6HWF - chains N and a of the 28 polymer chains in the assembly; structure by X-ray diffraction, 2.50 A resolution.

== Chain N ==
Name: Proteasome subunit beta type-1
From: Saccharomyces cerevisiae (strain ATCC 204508 / S288c)
Notes: EC 3.4.25.1
Reference sequence: P38624 (PSB1_YEAST); residues 1-196 here correspond to UniProt positions 20-215 (UniProt number = residue number + 19)
Sequence (196 residues; numbered 1 to 196; the number before each row is that of its first residue):
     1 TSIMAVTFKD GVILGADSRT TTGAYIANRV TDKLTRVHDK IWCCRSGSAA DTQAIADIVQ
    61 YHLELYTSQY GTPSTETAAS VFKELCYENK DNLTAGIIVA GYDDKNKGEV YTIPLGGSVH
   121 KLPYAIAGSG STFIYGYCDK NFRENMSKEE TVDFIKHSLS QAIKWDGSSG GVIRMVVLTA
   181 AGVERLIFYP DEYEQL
UniProt features mapped onto this chain:
  - active site: Thr1 (Nucleophile)
Covalently attached groups: compound GQK linked to Thr1
Metal / ion sites: Mg2+: Ile163, Asp166, Ser169
Small-molecule neighbours: GQK ((2S)-3-(4-methoxyphenyl)-N-[(2S,3R)-4-methyl-3,4-bis(oxidanyl)-1-phenyl-pentan-2-yl]-2-[[(2S)-2-(2-morpholin-4-ylethanoylamino)propanoyl]amino]propanamide): Arg19, Thr20, Thr21, Thr22, Thr31, Lys33, Arg45, Ser46, Gly47, Ser48, Ala49, Thr52, Thr94, Ser129, Ser168

== Chain a ==
Name: Proteasome subunit beta type-7
From: Saccharomyces cerevisiae (strain ATCC 204508 / S288c)
Notes: EC 3.4.25.1
Reference sequence: P30657 (PSB7_YEAST); residues -12 to 233 here correspond to UniProt positions 21-266 (UniProt number = residue number + 33)
Sequence (246 residues; numbered -12 to 233; the number before each row is that of its first residue; numbers below 1 keep their minus sign (Thr-12 is residue -12)):
   -12 TQIANAGASP MVNTQQPIVT GTSVISMKYD NGVIIAADNL GSYGSLLRFN GVERLIPVGD
    48 NTVVGISGDI SDMQHIERLL KDLVTENAYD NPLADAEEAL EPSYIFEYLA TVMYQRRSKM
   108 NPLWNAIIVA GVQSNGDQFL RYVNLLGVTY SSPTLATGFG AHMANPLLRK VVDRESDIPK
   168 TTVQVAEEAI VNAMRVLYYR DARSSRNFSL AIIDKNTGLT FKKNLQVENM KWDFAKDIKG
   228 YGTQKI
Disordered / not traced: -12 to 0

== Interface between chain N and chain a ==
Pairs across the interface (62):
  Arg19(N) - Ala189(a)
  Ala24(N) - Phe146(a)
  Ala24(N) - Arg187(a)
  Ala24(N) - Asp188(a)
  Ala24(N) - Ala189(a)  hydrogen bond (backbone-backbone)
  Tyr25(N) - Phe146(a)
  Tyr25(N) - Arg187(a)
  Ile26(N) - Tyr186(a)
  Ile26(N) - Arg187(a)  hydrogen bond (backbone-backbone)
  Ile26(N) - Asp188(a)
  Ile26(N) - Ala189(a)
  Ala27(N) - Arg187(a)  hydrogen bond (backbone-side chain)
  Arg29(N) - Tyr186(a)
  Arg29(N) - Arg187(a)
  Arg29(N) - Lys218(a)  hydrogen bond (side chain-backbone)
  Arg29(N) - Trp219(a)
  Arg29(N) - Phe221(a)
  Val30(N) - Trp219(a)  hydrophobic
  Val30(N) - Phe221(a)  hydrophobic
  Val30(N) - Ala222(a)  hydrophobic
  Val30(N) - Ile225(a)  hydrophobic
  Asp32(N) - Lys226(a)
  Asp32(N) - Gly227(a)  hydrogen bond (side chain-backbone)
  Asp32(N) - Gln231(a)
  Leu34(N) - Gln231(a)
  Thr35(N) - Tyr228(a)
  Thr35(N) - Gln231(a)
  Arg36(N) - Gln231(a)  hydrogen bond (backbone-side chain)
  Arg36(N) - Ile233(a)
  Trp42(N) - Gln231(a)
  Trp42(N) - Ile233(a)
  Arg45(N) - Tyr228(a)
  Gln53(N) - Tyr228(a)
  Ala56(N) - Tyr228(a)
  Asp57(N) - Tyr228(a)  hydrogen bond
  Phe133(N) - Leu33(a)  hydrophobic
  Lys164(N) - Leu34(a)
  Trp165(N) - Ser32(a)
  Trp165(N) - Leu33(a)
  Trp165(N) - Leu34(a)  hydrogen bond (backbone-backbone)
  Trp165(N) - Arg35(a)
  Trp165(N) - Asn37(a)
  Asp166(N) - Ser32(a)
  Asp166(N) - Leu34(a)
  Gly167(N) - Ser32(a)  hydrogen bond (backbone-backbone)
  Gly167(N) - Leu34(a)
  Gly167(N) - Ala189(a)
  Gly171(N) - Trp219(a)
  Val172(N) - Trp219(a)  hydrophobic
  Arg174(N) - Ala222(a)  hydrogen bond (side chain-backbone)
  Arg174(N) - Ile225(a)
  Arg185(N) - Gln231(a)
  Arg185(N) - Ile233(a)  hydrogen bond (side chain-backbone)
  Ile187(N) - Ala222(a)  hydrophobic
  Ile187(N) - Lys223(a)
  Tyr189(N) - Trp219(a)
  Tyr189(N) - Asp220(a)
  Tyr189(N) - Lys223(a)
  Pro190(N) - Trp219(a)
  Asp191(N) - Arg193(a)  salt bridge
  Glu194(N) - Tyr185(a)  hydrogen bond
  Glu194(N) - Arg193(a)  salt bridge
Interface residues without a listed pair, chain N (34 interface residues in all): Thr21, Asn28, Ile163, Ser168
Interface residues without a listed pair, chain a (27 interface residues in all): Met150, Arg190, Met217

== In short ==
34 residues of chain N and 27 residues of chain a are in contact, with 12 hydrogen bonds and 2 salt bridges.
Polar pairs include Asp191(N)-Arg193(a), Glu194(N)-Arg193(a) and Ala27(N)-Arg187(a). Covalently linked
compound GQK: at Thr1(N). UniProt lists active-site residue Thr1(N) on chain N.
Here chain N is Proteasome subunit beta type-1 and chain a is Proteasome subunit beta type-7, both from
Saccharomyces cerevisiae (strain ATCC 204508 / S288c). Entry 6HWF (Yeast 20S proteasome beta2-G45A mutant in
complex with ONX 0914) was determined by X-ray diffraction (same publication as 6HTB, 6HTC, 6HTD, 6HTP, 6HTR,
6HUB and 30 further entries).
